9C0K - chains A and B of the 6 polymer chains in the assembly; structure by electron microscopy, 2.72 A resolution.

# Chain A
Name: Guanine nucleotide-binding protein G(s) subunit alpha isoforms short
Source organism: Homo sapiens
UniProtKB: P63092 (GNAS2_HUMAN); residues 1-394 here = UniProt positions 1-394
Sequence (394 residues; each row starts with the number of its first residue):
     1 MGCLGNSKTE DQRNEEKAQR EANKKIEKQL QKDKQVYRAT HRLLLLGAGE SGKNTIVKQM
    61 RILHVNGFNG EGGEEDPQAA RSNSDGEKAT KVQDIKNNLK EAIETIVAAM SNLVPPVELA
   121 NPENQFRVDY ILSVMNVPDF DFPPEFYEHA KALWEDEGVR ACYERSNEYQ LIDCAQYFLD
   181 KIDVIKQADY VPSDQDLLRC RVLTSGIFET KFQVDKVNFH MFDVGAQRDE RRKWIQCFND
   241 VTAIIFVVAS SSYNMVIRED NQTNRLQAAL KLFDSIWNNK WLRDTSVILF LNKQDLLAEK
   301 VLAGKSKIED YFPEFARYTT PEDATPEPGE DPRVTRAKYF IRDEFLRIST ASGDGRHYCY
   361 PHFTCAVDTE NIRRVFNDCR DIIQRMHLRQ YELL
Unresolved in the structure: 1-10, 48-204, 250-263, 301-307, 365-370
Sequence notes: engineered mutation Asn54 (Ser in P63092), Ala226 (Gly in P63092), Ala268 (Glu in P63092), Lys271 (Asn in P63092), Asp274 (Lys in P63092), Lys280 (Arg in P63092), Asp284 (Thr in P63092), Thr285 (Ile in P63092)

# Chain B
Name: Guanine nucleotide-binding protein G(I)/G(S)/G(T) subunit beta-1
Source organism: Homo sapiens
UniProtKB: P62873 (GBB1_HUMAN); residues 2-340 here = UniProt positions 2-340
Sequence (350 residues; row label = number of the first residue in the row; numbers below 1 keep their minus sign (Met-9 is residue -9)):
    -9 MHHHHHHGSS GSELDQLRQE AEQLKNQIRD ARKACADATL SQITNNIDPV GRIQMRTRRT
    51 LRGHLAKIYA MHWGTDSRLL VSASQDGKLI IWDSYTTNKV HAIPLRSSWV MTCAYAPSGN
   111 YVACGGLDNI CSIYNLKTRE GNVRVSRELA GHTGYLSCCR FLDDNQIVTS SGDTTCALWD
   171 IETGQQTTTF TGHTGDVMSL SLAPDTRLFV SGACDASAKL WDVREGMCRQ TFTGHESDIN
   231 AICFFPNGNA FATGSDDATC RLFDLRADQE LMTYSHDNII CGITSVSFSK SGRLLLAGYD
   291 DFNCNVWDAL KADRAGVLAG HDNRVSCLGV TDDGMAVATG SWDSFLKIWN
Unresolved in the structure: -9 to 2
Sequence notes: expression tag (-9 to 1)
Curated features (UniProtKB/Swiss-Prot):
  - modified residue: Ser2 (N-acetylserine), His266 (Phosphohistidine)
  - natural variant: Leu30 (L30F: In MRD42; uncertain significance), Arg52 (R52G: In MRD42), Gly64 (G64V: In MRD42), Asp76 (D76E: In MRD42; D76G: In MRD42), Gly77 (G77S: In MRD42), Lys78 (K78R: In MRD42), Ile80 (I80N: In MRD42; I80T: In MRD42), His91 (H91R: In MRD42; uncertain significance), Ala92 (A92T: In MRD42), Pro94 (P94S: In MRD42), Leu95 (L95P: In MRD42), Arg96 (R96L: In MRD42), 5 further natural variant entries in UniProt

# Chain A / chain B interface
Residue-residue contacts (64; chain A residue first):
  Glu16(A) with Asn88(B)
  Gln19(A) with Asp83(B), hydrogen bond; Thr86(B), hydrogen bond; Asn88(B)
  Arg20(A) with Asn88(B), hydrogen bond
  Asn23(A) with Asn88(B), hydrogen bond; Lys89(B)
  Ile26(A) with Lys89(B); Val90(B); His91(B); Ala92(B), hydrophobic
  Glu27(A) with Lys89(B), salt bridge
  Leu30(A) with Lys89(B)
  Asp33(A) with Leu55(B); Lys78(B), salt bridge
  Lys34(A) with Leu55(B)
  Tyr37(A) with Leu55(B), hydrophobic; Ala56(B); Asp76(B)
  Arg38(A) with Leu55(B)
  Gly206(A) with Leu117(B); Asp118(B); Asn119(B)
  Ile207(A) with Trp99(B); Leu117(B)
  Phe222(A) with Trp99(B)
  Ala226(A) with Asn119(B), hydrogen bond (backbone-side chain); Thr143(B)
  Gln227(A) with Leu117(B), hydrogen bond (side chain-backbone); Asn119(B), hydrogen bond; Tyr145(B)
  Arg228(A) with Gly162(B), hydrogen bond (side chain-backbone); Asp163(B); Thr164(B); Thr184(B); Asp186(B), salt bridge
  Arg232(A) with Cys204(B), hydrogen bond (side chain-backbone); Asp228(B), salt bridge
  Lys233(A) with Tyr145(B); Met188(B); Cys204(B); Asp228(B), salt bridge; Asn230(B), hydrogen bond; Asp246(B), salt bridge
  Trp234(A) with Leu117(B), hydrophobic; Tyr145(B)
  Gln236(A) with Lys57(B); Tyr59(B), hydrogen bond (backbone-side chain); Arg314(B), hydrogen bond; Trp332(B)
  Cys237(A) with Lys57(B), hydrogen bond (backbone-side chain); Tyr59(B), hydrogen bond (backbone-side chain); Gln75(B); Trp99(B); Met101(B), hydrophobic
  Phe238(A) with Trp99(B), hydrophobic; Leu117(B), hydrophobic
  Asn239(A) with Lys57(B), hydrogen bond; Trp332(B)
  Asp240(A) with Lys57(B), salt bridge
  Lys280(A) with Asp290(B)
  Trp281(A) with Asp290(B); Arg314(B); Trp332(B), hydrophobic
Other interface residues (no listed pair), chain A (30 interface residues in all): Ala22, Ser205, Glu230
Other interface residues (no listed pair), chain B (39 interface residues in all): Gly53, Ile80, Thr87, Ser97, Gly144

# In short
30 residues of chain A and 39 residues of chain B are in contact, with 15 hydrogen bonds and 7 salt bridges.
Among the polar pairs are Glu27(A)-Lys89(B), Asp33(A)-Lys78(B) and Arg228(A)-Asp186(B).
Here chain A is Guanine nucleotide-binding protein G(s) subunit alpha isoforms short and chain B is Guanine
nucleotide-binding protein G(I)/G(S)/G(T) subunit beta-1, both from Homo sapiens. Entry 9C0K (Cryo-EM
structure of glucagon-like peptide-1 receptor (GLP-1R)-Gs complex with Exendin-phe1) was determined by
electron microscopy.
